PDB entry 6HW3 | X-ray diffraction, 2.60 A resolution | chains V and W of the 28 polymer chains in the assembly

# Chain V
Molecule: Proteasome subunit beta type-2
Source organism: Saccharomyces cerevisiae (strain ATCC 204508 / S288c)
Notes: EC 3.4.25.1
Reference sequence: P25043 (PSB2_YEAST); residues 1-232 here correspond to UniProt positions 30-261 (UniProt number = residue number + 29)
Chain sequence (232 residues; row label = number of the first residue in the row):
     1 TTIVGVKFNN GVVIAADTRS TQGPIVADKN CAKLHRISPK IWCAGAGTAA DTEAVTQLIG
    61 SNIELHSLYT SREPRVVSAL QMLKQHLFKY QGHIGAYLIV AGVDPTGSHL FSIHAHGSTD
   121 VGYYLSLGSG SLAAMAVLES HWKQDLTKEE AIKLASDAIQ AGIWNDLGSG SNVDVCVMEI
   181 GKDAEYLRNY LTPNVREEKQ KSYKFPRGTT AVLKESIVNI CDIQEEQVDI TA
Not modelled in the structure: 223-232
Glycans and other covalent adducts: compound GQT linked to Thr1
Bound ions: Mg2+: Ile163, Asp166, Ser169 (shared with 1 residue of chain L)
Small-molecule neighbours: GQT ((2S)-N-[(2S)-1-[[(2S)-1-[4-(aminomethyl)phenyl]-4-methylsulfonyl-butan-2-yl]amino]-3-oxidanyl-1-oxidanylidene-propan-2-yl]-2-[[(2S)-2-azido-3-phenyl-propanoyl]amino]-4-methyl-pentanamide): Arg19, Ser20, Thr21, Gln22, Ala27, Cys31, Ala32, Lys33, His35, Gly45, Ala46, Gly47, Thr48, Ala49, Thr52, Glu53, Gly128, Ser129
UniProt features mapped onto this chain:
  - active site: Thr1 (Nucleophile)

# Chain W
Molecule: Proteasome subunit beta type-3
Source organism: Saccharomyces cerevisiae (strain ATCC 204508 / S288c)
Notes: EC 3.4.25.1
Reference sequence: P25451 (PSB3_YEAST); residues 0-204 here correspond to UniProt positions 1-205 (UniProt number = residue number + 1)
Chain sequence (205 residues; numbered 0 to 204; the number before each row is that of its first residue; numbering starts at 0):
     0 MSDPSSINGG IVVAMTGKDC VAIACDLRLG SQSLGVSNKF EKIFHYGHVF LGITGLATDV
    60 TTLNEMFRYK TNLYKLKEER AIEPETFTQL VSSSLYERRF GPYFVGPVVA GINSKSGKPF
   120 IAGFDLIGCI DEAKDFIVSG TASDQLFGMC ESLYEPNLEP EDLFETISQA LLNAADRDAL
   180 SGWGAVVYII KKDEVVKRYL KMRQD
Not modelled in the structure: 0
Bound ions: Mg2+: Asp204 (shared with 3 residues of chain K)
Small-molecule neighbours: GQT ((2S)-N-[(2S)-1-[[(2S)-1-[4-(aminomethyl)phenyl]-4-methylsulfonyl-butan-2-yl]amino]-3-oxidanyl-1-oxidanylidene-propan-2-yl]-2-[[(2S)-2-azido-3-phenyl-propanoyl]amino]-4-methyl-pentanamide): Arg98, Asp124, Leu125, Cys128, Asp130
UniProt features mapped onto this chain:
  - modified residue: Ser30 (Phosphoserine)
  - cross-link: Lys69 (Glycyl lysine isopeptide (Lys-Gly) (interchain with G-Cter in ubiquitin))

# How chain V and chain W interact
Residue-residue contacts (56; chain V residue first):
  Gln22(V) - Asp124(W)
  Ile25(V) - Asp143(W)
  Ile25(V) - Phe146(W)  hydrophobic
  Ala27(V) - Asp130(W)
  Asp28(V) - Asp130(W)
  Asp28(V) - Glu131(W)
  Lys29(V) - Glu150(W)  salt bridge
  Ala49(V) - Cys128(W)  hydrophobic
  Ala50(V) - Tyr95(W)
  Ala50(V) - Ile126(W)  hydrophobic
  Ala50(V) - Cys128(W)  hydrophobic
  Asp51(V) - Tyr95(W)  hydrogen bond
  Asp51(V) - Arg98(W)  salt bridge
  Ala54(V) - Tyr95(W)
  Tyr90(V) - Phe99(W)  hydrophobic
  His93(V) - Arg98(W)  hydrogen bond (backbone-side chain)
  His93(V) - Phe99(W)
  Arg196(V) - Glu150(W)  salt bridge
  Lys199(V) - Glu150(W)
  Lys199(V) - Ser151(W)
  Lys199(V) - Tyr153(W)  hydrogen bond (side chain-backbone)
  Ser202(V) - Glu154(W)  hydrogen bond
  Tyr203(V) - Ser151(W)
  Tyr203(V) - Leu152(W)  hydrophobic
  Lys204(V) - Glu154(W)
  Lys204(V) - Asp161(W)
  Phe205(V) - Leu152(W)  hydrophobic
  Phe205(V) - Gln168(W)
  Arg207(V) - Glu160(W)
  Arg207(V) - Asp161(W)  salt bridge
  Gly208(V) - Glu164(W)  hydrogen bond (backbone-side chain)
  Thr209(V) - Glu164(W)
  Thr210(V) - Glu164(W)  hydrogen bond
  Thr210(V) - Ser167(W)
  Thr210(V) - Gln168(W)  hydrogen bond
  Thr210(V) - Leu199(W)
  Ala211(V) - Leu199(W)
  Ala211(V) - Lys200(W)  hydrogen bond (backbone-backbone)
  Val212(V) - Phe163(W)  hydrophobic
  Val212(V) - Tyr198(W)
  Leu213(V) - Tyr198(W)  hydrogen bond (backbone-backbone)
  Leu213(V) - Leu199(W)
  Leu213(V) - Lys200(W)
  Lys214(V) - Lys196(W)
  Lys214(V) - Arg197(W)
  Lys214(V) - Tyr198(W)  hydrogen bond (backbone-backbone)
  Glu215(V) - Lys196(W)
  Glu215(V) - Arg197(W)  salt bridge
  Ser216(V) - Val195(W)
  Ser216(V) - Lys196(W)  hydrogen bond (backbone-backbone)
  Ile217(V) - Val194(W)
  Val218(V) - Val194(W)  hydrogen bond (backbone-backbone)
  Val218(V) - Lys196(W)
  Ile220(V) - Gly46(W)
  Ile220(V) - Val194(W)  hydrophobic
  Asp222(V) - Lys74(W)  salt bridge
Other interface residues (no listed pair), chain V (36 interface residues in all): Val26, Thr48, Ile94, Pro206, Asn219
Other interface residues (no listed pair), chain W (39 interface residues in all): His44, His47, Phe49, Glu158, Thr165, Leu171, Tyr187, Asp192, Glu193

# In short
36 residues of chain V and 39 residues of chain W are in contact, with 12 hydrogen bonds and 6 salt bridges.
Polar pairs include Lys29(V)-Glu150(W), Asp51(V)-Arg98(W) and Arg196(V)-Glu150(W). Ligands of chain W:
compound GQT. Covalently linked compound GQT: at Thr1(V).
Chain V is Proteasome subunit beta type-2 and chain W is Proteasome subunit beta type-3, both from
Saccharomyces cerevisiae (strain ATCC 204508 / S288c); the structure, Yeast 20S proteasome in complex with 13,
was determined by X-ray diffraction (same publication as 6HTB, 6HTC, 6HTD, 6HTP, 6HTR, 6HUB and 30 further
entries).
